Entry 8HIM (electron microscopy, 2.80 A resolution); this record covers chains L and B of the 13 polymer chains in the assembly.

[Chain L]
Molecule: DNA-directed RNA polymerases II, IV and V subunit 12
Organism: Brassica oleracea
UniProtKB: A0A0D2ZPP3 (A0A0D2ZPP3_BRAOL); residue numbers follow UniProt; this construct covers 1-51
Sequence (51 residues; each row starts with the number of its first residue):
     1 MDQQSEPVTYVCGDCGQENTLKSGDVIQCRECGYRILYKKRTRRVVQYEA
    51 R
Unresolved in the structure: 1-6
Differences from the reference sequence: variant Glu-18 (Lys in A0A0D2ZPP3), Cys-32 (Arg in A0A0D2ZPP3)
Bound ions: Zn2+: Cys-12, Cys-15, Cys-29, Cys-32

[Chain B]
Molecule: DNA-directed RNA polymerase IV and V subunit 2
Organism: Brassica oleracea
Sequence (1169 residues; row label = number of the first residue in the row):
     1 MTDIDIEEIEAAGEVDLRDLGEPFLQSFCKKAATSFFDEYGLVSHQLNSY
    51 NFFIEHGLQSVFESSGEMLVEPSFDPTKNKDHEWRYATVKFGEVSVDKPT
   101 LYSDDKELVFLPWHARLQNMTYSARMKVNVDVEVFVKKVVKRDKFKTGQD
   151 EYVEKQILSKKTQDIPIGRIPVMVKSVLCNTTEKGKNGESYRKGECAFDQ
   201 GGYFVIKGAEKVFIAQEQICTKRLWISNSPWTVSYRSETKRNRFIVRLSE
   251 NQKAEDFKRKEKVLTVYFLSTEIPVWVLFFALGVASDKEAVDLIAFDGGD
   301 ASITNSVVASIQEADSVCEDFRHGRNALAYVEQQIKGTKFPPGESVDECL
   351 SLYLFPGLKSLTQKARFLGYMVKCLFSAYAGKRKCENRDNFRNKRIELAG
   401 ELLERELRVHLAHARRTMTKAMQRHLTGDGDLKPIEHYLDASIITNGLSR
   451 AFSTGAWCHPFRKMERVSGVVANLGRANPLQSLIDLRRTRQQVLYTGRVG
   501 DARYPHPSHWGRLCFLSTPDGENCGLVKNLSLLGLVSTQIMEPVVEELFD
   551 SGMEELMDDTSTPLSGKHKVLLNGDWVGVCSDSDYFVADLKSRRRQSELP
   601 RQMEIKLDKDDKEVRIFTDAGRLLRPLLVVENLHKLKQSKPSKYTFEHLL
   651 DQGILELIGIEEEEDCTTAWGTKQLLKQQKSYTHCELDLSFLLGVSCAIV
   701 PFANHDHGRRVLYQSQKHCQQAIGFCSTNPNIRCDTLSQQLFYPQRPLFK
   751 TMASECLQKDVLFNGQNAIVAVNVHLGFNQEDSIVMNKASLERGMFRSEQ
   801 IRSYKADVDSKDSEKRKKMDEVVQFGKTHSKIGRVDSLDDDGFPFVGANM
   851 HSGDIVIGRCTESGTDHSVKLKHTERGIVQKVVLSSNDDGKNYATVSLRQ
   901 VRSPCLGDKFSSMHGQKGVLGYIEEQENFAFTNQGIVPDIVINPHAFPSR
   951 QTPGQLLEAALSKGIACPMQKKKGKSDAYSKVTRHATPFSTPSVDDITDQ
  1001 LHRAGFSRSGNERVYNGRTGEMMRSLIFMGPNFYQRLIHMSEDKVKFRNT
  1051 GPVHPLTRQPVADRKRFGGIKFGEMERDCLIAHGASANLHERLFTLSDSS
  1101 QMHICRNCKSAANVIERVASSGRRIRGPYCRLCESPDYVVMVNVPYGAKL
  1151 LYQELFSMGICLNFETNLC
Unresolved in the structure: 1-14, 73-85, 135-161, 184-190, 253-257, 811-821, 1049-1169
Reported in the primary citation:
  - binding site for the 34-nt DNA strand: Tyr-495
  - binding site for the 34-nt DNA strand: Tyr-495

[Chain L / chain B interface]
Contacting residue pairs - 44 pairs, chain L then chain B:
  Tyr-10(L) / Asp-841(B)  hydrogen bond
  Tyr-10(L) / Leu-884(B)
  Gly-13(L) / Trp-113(B)
  Asp-14(L) / His-114(B)  salt bridge
  Asp-14(L) / Lys-193(B)  hydrogen bond (backbone-side chain)
  Lys-22(L) / Asp-840(B)  salt bridge
  Gly-24(L) / Gln-824(B)
  Asp-25(L) / Ser-810(B)  hydrogen bond (backbone-side chain)
  Ile-27(L) / Leu-884(B)
  Ile-27(L) / Ser-885(B)
  Ile-27(L) / Ser-886(B)  hydrogen bond (backbone-side chain)
  Ile-27(L) / Asn-892(B)
  Gln-28(L) / Ser-103(B)
  Cys-32(L) / Leu-108(B)
  Gly-33(L) / Ser-103(B)  hydrogen bond (backbone-side chain)
  Tyr-34(L) / Leu-108(B)
  Tyr-34(L) / Val-109(B)  hydrogen bond (side chain-backbone)
  Tyr-34(L) / His-114(B)
  Arg-35(L) / Ser-103(B)
  Arg-35(L) / Leu-884(B)
  Arg-35(L) / Ser-885(B)
  Arg-35(L) / Ser-886(B)  hydrogen bond
  Arg-35(L) / Asn-887(B)  hydrogen bond (side chain-backbone)
  Ile-36(L) / Trp-113(B)  hydrophobic
  Ile-36(L) / His-114(B)
  Ile-36(L) / Leu-117(B)  hydrophobic
  Ile-36(L) / Gln-118(B)
  Ile-36(L) / Leu-884(B)
  Leu-37(L) / Val-883(B)
  Leu-37(L) / Leu-884(B)  hydrogen bond (backbone-backbone)
  Tyr-38(L) / Asn-731(B)  hydrogen bond (side chain-backbone)
  Tyr-38(L) / Ile-732(B)
  Tyr-38(L) / Val-882(B)
  Tyr-38(L) / Val-883(B)  hydrophobic
  Lys-39(L) / Asp-839(B)  salt bridge
  Lys-39(L) / Asp-841(B)  salt bridge
  Lys-39(L) / Phe-843(B)  hydrogen bond (side chain-backbone)
  Lys-39(L) / Pro-844(B)  hydrogen bond (side chain-backbone)
  Lys-39(L) / Val-846(B)
  Lys-39(L) / Val-882(B)  hydrogen bond (backbone-backbone)
  Arg-44(L) / Phe-845(B)
  Tyr-48(L) / Ile-878(B)
  Tyr-48(L) / Arg-899(B)
  Arg-51(L) / Arg-797(B)
Other interface residues (no listed pair), chain L (24 interface residues in all): Val-8, Val-26, Lys-40, Arg-41, Val-46
Other interface residues (no listed pair), chain B (34 interface residues in all): Leu-101, Asp-104, Gly-847, Lys-881, Tyr-893

[In short]
Chain L and chain B form an interface of 24 and 34 residues respectively; the contacts include 13 hydrogen
bonds and 4 salt bridges. Among the polar pairs are Asp-14(L)/His-114(B), Lys-22(L)/Asp-840(B) and
Lys-39(L)/Asp-839(B). Cys-12(L), Cys-15(L), Cys-29(L) and Cys-32(L) form the Zn2+ site. From the paper: a
binding site for the 34-nt DNA strand at Tyr-495(B).
Chain L is DNA-directed RNA polymerases II, IV and V subunit 12 and chain B is DNA-directed RNA polymerase IV
and V subunit 2, both from Brassica oleracea; the structure, A cryo-EM structure of B. oleracea RNA polymerase
V elongation complex at 2.73 Angstrom, was determined by electron microscopy (same publication as 8HIL).
